4O4Z - chain A; structure by X-ray diffraction, 1.70 A resolution.

== Chain A ==
Molecule: Neuroglobin
Source organism: Mus musculus
UniProtKB: Q9ER97 (NGB_MOUSE); residue numbers follow UniProt; this construct covers 1-151
Sequence (154 residues; each row starts with the number of its first residue; numbers below 1 keep their minus sign (Gly-2 is residue -2)):
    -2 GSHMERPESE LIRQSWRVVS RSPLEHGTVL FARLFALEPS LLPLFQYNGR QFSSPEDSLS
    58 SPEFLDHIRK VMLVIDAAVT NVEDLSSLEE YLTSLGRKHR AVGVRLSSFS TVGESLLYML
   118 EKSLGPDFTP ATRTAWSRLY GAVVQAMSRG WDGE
Not modelled in the structure: -2 to 2, 151
Sequence notes: engineered mutation Ser55 (Cys in Q9ER97), Ser120 (Cys in Q9ER97)
Ion coordination: heme Fe: His64, His96
Ligand contacts:
  - heme (HEM): Leu31, Leu38, Leu41, Phe42, Tyr44, Glu60, His64, Lys67, Val68, Val71, Tyr88, Leu92, Lys95, His96, Val99, Val101, Phe106, Val109
  - nitrous oxide (N2O), molecule 1: Trp13, Ser17, Pro20, Met69, Leu70, Asp73
  - nitrous oxide (N2O), molecule 2: Thr25, Phe28, Ala29, Phe32, Pro52, Ser55, Leu56, Phe61
  - nitrous oxide (N2O), molecule 3: Leu27, Val68, Ile72, Val109, Leu113, Tyr137
  - nitrous oxide (N2O), molecule 4: Ile72, Ala75, Leu113, Trp133, Leu136, Tyr137, Val140

== Overview ==
Bound to chain A: heme and 4 copies of nitrous oxide. His64 and His96 coordinate a heme Fe ion.
Chain A is Neuroglobin (Mus musculus); the structure, MURINE NEUROGLOBIN UNDER 30 BAR PRESSURE NITROUS Oxide,
was determined by X-ray diffraction (same publication as 4NWE, 4NWH, 4NXA, 4NXC and 4O4T).
